2HWD - chains 1 and 2 of the 4 polymer chains in the assembly; structure by X-ray diffraction, 3.80 A resolution.

== Chain 1 ==
Protein: Human rhinovirus 1A coat protein (subunit VP1)
Organism: Human rhinovirus 1A
UniProtKB: P23008 (POLG_HRV1A); residues 1-287 here correspond to UniProt positions 546-832 (UniProt number = residue number + 545)
Sequence (287 residues; each row starts with the number of its first residue):
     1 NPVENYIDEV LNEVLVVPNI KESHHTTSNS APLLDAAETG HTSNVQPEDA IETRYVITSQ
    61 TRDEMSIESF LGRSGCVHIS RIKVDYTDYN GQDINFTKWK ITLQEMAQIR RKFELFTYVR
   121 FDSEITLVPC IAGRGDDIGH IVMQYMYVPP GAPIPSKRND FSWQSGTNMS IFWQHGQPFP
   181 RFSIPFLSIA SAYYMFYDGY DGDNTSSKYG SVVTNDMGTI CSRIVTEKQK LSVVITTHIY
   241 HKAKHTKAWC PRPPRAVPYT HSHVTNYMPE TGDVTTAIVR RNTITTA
Not modelled in the structure: 1-4
Residues lining bound ligands: win56291 (W91; 5-(3-(2,6-dichloro-4-(4,5-dihydro-2-oxazolyl)phenoxy)propyl)-3-methyl isoxazole): Ile-101, Leu-103, Ile-125, Leu-127, Tyr-145, Met-146, Tyr-147, Ile-171, Phe-182, Ile-184, Leu-187, Tyr-193, Met-195, Asn-215, Met-217, Ile-220, Ile-239

== Chain 2 ==
Protein: Human rhinovirus 1A coat protein (subunit VP2)
Organism: Human rhinovirus 1A
UniProtKB: P23008 (POLG_HRV1A); residues 1-263 here correspond to UniProt positions 45-307 (UniProt number = residue number + 44)
Sequence (263 residues; each row starts with the number of its first residue):
     1 SPSVEACGYS DRIMQITRGD STISSDDVAN AVVGYGVWPH YLTPQDATAI NKPTQPDTSS
    61 NRFYTLESKH WNGSSKGWWW KLPDALKDMG IFGENMYYHF LGRSGYTVHV QCNASKFHQG
   121 TLLVAMIPEH QLASAKHGSV TAGYKLTHPG EAGRDVSQER DASLRQPSDD SWLNFDGTLL
   181 GNLLIFPHQF INLRSNNSAT LIVPYVNAVP MDSMLRHNNW CLVIIPISPL RSETTSSNIV
   241 PITVSISPMC AEFSGARAKN IKQ
Not modelled in the structure: 1-10

== How chain 1 and chain 2 interact ==
Pairs across the interface - 102 pairs, chain 1 then chain 2:
  Ala-37(1) / Phe-190(2)
  Glu-38(1) / Ala-29(2)
  Glu-38(1) / Gln-189(2)  hydrogen bond (backbone-side chain)
  Glu-38(1) / Phe-190(2)  hydrogen bond (backbone-backbone)
  Glu-38(1) / Asn-192(2)
  Glu-38(1) / Ser-195(2)  hydrogen bond
  Thr-39(1) / Ala-29(2)
  Thr-39(1) / Asn-30(2)
  Thr-39(1) / Val-32(2)
  Thr-39(1) / Gln-189(2)  hydrogen bond (backbone-side chain)
  Gly-40(1) / His-188(2)
  Gly-40(1) / Gln-189(2)
  His-41(1) / Asn-30(2)
  His-41(1) / Ala-31(2)
  Thr-117(1) / Pro-128(2)
  Thr-117(1) / Glu-129(2)
  Tyr-118(1) / Glu-129(2)  hydrogen bond
  Tyr-118(1) / Val-206(2)  hydrogen bond (side chain-backbone)
  Tyr-118(1) / Asn-207(2)
  Ala-190(1) / Ala-208(2)
  Ser-191(1) / Ala-208(2)  hydrogen bond (backbone-backbone)
  Ala-192(1) / Ala-208(2)
  Tyr-194(1) / Glu-129(2)
  Tyr-194(1) / Asn-207(2)  hydrogen bond
  Tyr-194(1) / Ala-208(2)
  Tyr-194(1) / Asp-212(2)
  Tyr-194(1) / His-217(2)
  Phe-196(1) / Glu-129(2)
  Phe-196(1) / Gln-131(2)
  Tyr-197(1) / Glu-129(2)
  Tyr-197(1) / Gln-131(2)  hydrogen bond (backbone-side chain)
  Tyr-197(1) / His-217(2)  hydrogen bond
  Asp-198(1) / Lys-81(2)  salt bridge
  Asp-198(1) / Glu-129(2)  hydrogen bond (backbone-side chain)
  Asp-198(1) / His-130(2)
  Asp-198(1) / Gln-131(2)
  Asp-198(1) / Arg-216(2)
  Asp-198(1) / His-217(2)
  Asp-198(1) / Asn-218(2)  hydrogen bond (backbone-backbone)
  Gly-199(1) / Arg-216(2)
  Tyr-200(1) / Ala-142(2)
  Tyr-200(1) / Gly-143(2)  hydrogen bond (side chain-backbone)
  Tyr-200(1) / Tyr-144(2)  hydrophobic
  Tyr-200(1) / Thr-147(2)  hydrogen bond
  Tyr-200(1) / Arg-216(2)  hydrogen bond (backbone-backbone)
  Asp-201(1) / Arg-216(2)
  Gly-202(1) / Tyr-144(2)
  Gly-202(1) / Arg-216(2)
  Asp-203(1) / Tyr-144(2)
  Asp-203(1) / Gln-263(2)  hydrogen bond (backbone-side chain)
  Thr-205(1) / Arg-165(2)
  Ser-206(1) / Arg-165(2)
  Ser-207(1) / Arg-165(2)  hydrogen bond (backbone-side chain)
  Tyr-209(1) / His-130(2)
  Tyr-209(1) / Gln-131(2)
  Tyr-209(1) / Leu-132(2)  hydrogen bond (side chain-backbone)
  Tyr-209(1) / Thr-141(2)
  Tyr-209(1) / Ala-142(2)
  Gly-210(1) / Gln-131(2)
  Ser-211(1) / Gln-131(2)
  Cys-250(1) / Tyr-35(2)
  Pro-251(1) / Ile-185(2)
  Pro-251(1) / Phe-186(2)
  Arg-252(1) / Pro-128(2)  hydrogen bond (side chain-backbone)
  Arg-252(1) / Glu-129(2)  hydrogen bond (side chain-backbone)
  Arg-252(1) / Ile-185(2)
  Arg-252(1) / Phe-186(2)
  Pro-253(1) / Thr-178(2)
  Pro-253(1) / Asn-182(2)
  Pro-253(1) / Ile-185(2)
  Pro-253(1) / Phe-186(2)
  Pro-254(1) / Thr-178(2)
  Pro-254(1) / Asn-182(2)
  Arg-255(1) / Asp-176(2)
  Arg-255(1) / Gly-177(2)
  Ala-256(1) / Gly-177(2)
  Ala-256(1) / Leu-179(2)  hydrophobic
  Val-257(1) / Leu-173(2)  hydrophobic
  His-261(1) / Gly-138(2)
  His-261(1) / Ser-139(2)
  His-263(1) / Gln-131(2)
  Val-264(1) / Thr-141(2)
  Thr-265(1) / Gln-131(2)
  Thr-265(1) / Leu-132(2)
  Thr-265(1) / Ala-133(2)
  Thr-265(1) / Asp-176(2)  hydrogen bond (side chain-backbone)
  Asn-266(1) / Ala-133(2)
  Asn-266(1) / Ser-134(2)  hydrogen bond (side chain-backbone)
  Asn-266(1) / Gly-138(2)
  Asn-266(1) / Val-140(2)  hydrogen bond (side chain-backbone)
  Tyr-267(1) / Ser-168(2)  hydrogen bond
  Tyr-267(1) / Asp-170(2)  hydrogen bond
  Met-268(1) / Ser-134(2)
  Met-268(1) / Ala-135(2)
  Met-268(1) / Lys-136(2)
  Met-268(1) / His-137(2)  hydrogen bond (backbone-side chain)
  Pro-269(1) / His-137(2)
  Glu-270(1) / His-137(2)  salt bridge
  Val-274(1) / Trp-172(2)  hydrophobic
  Val-274(1) / Leu-173(2)  hydrophobic
  Thr-276(1) / Trp-172(2)
  Ile-278(1) / Leu-179(2)  hydrophobic
Other interface residues (no listed pair), chain 2 (57 interface residues in all): Lys-145, His-148, Asn-174, Phe-175, Leu-183, Asn-196, Val-209, Asn-260

== In short ==
45 residues of chain 1 face 57 of chain 2 across their interface; the contacts include 26 hydrogen bonds and 2
salt bridges. Polar pairs include Asp-198(1)/Lys-81(2), Glu-270(1)/His-137(2) and Glu-38(1)/Gln-189(2). Bound
to chain 1: win56291.
Here chain 1 is Human rhinovirus 1A coat protein (subunit VP1) and chain 2 is Human rhinovirus 1A coat protein
(subunit VP2), both from Human rhinovirus 1A. Entry 2HWD (A comparison of the anti-rhinoviral drug binding
pocket in HRV14 and HRV1A) was determined by X-ray diffraction (same publication as 2HWB, 2HWC, 2HWE and
2HWF).
